6PDW - chains D and G of the 6 polymer chains in the assembly; structure by electron microscopy, 3.10 A resolution.

# Chain D
Protein: Membrane-spanning ATPase-like protein
Organism: Chaetomium thermophilum
UniProtKB: G0S654 (G0S654_CHATD); numbering as in UniProt (aligned over 31-411)
Amino-acid sequence (383 residues; row label = number of the first residue in the row):
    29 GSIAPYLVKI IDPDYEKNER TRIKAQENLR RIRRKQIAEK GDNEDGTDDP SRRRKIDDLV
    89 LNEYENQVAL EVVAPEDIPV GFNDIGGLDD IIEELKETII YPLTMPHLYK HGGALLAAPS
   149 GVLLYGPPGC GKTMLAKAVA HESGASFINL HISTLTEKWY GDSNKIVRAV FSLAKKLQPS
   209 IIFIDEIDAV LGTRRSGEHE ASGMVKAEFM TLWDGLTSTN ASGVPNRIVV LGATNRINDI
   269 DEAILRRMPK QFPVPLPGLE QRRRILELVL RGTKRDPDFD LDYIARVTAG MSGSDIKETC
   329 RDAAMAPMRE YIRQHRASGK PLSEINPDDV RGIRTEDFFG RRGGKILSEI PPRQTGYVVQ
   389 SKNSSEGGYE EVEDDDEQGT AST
Not modelled in the structure: 29-41, 65-85, 362-411
Construct notes: expression tag (29-30)
Metal / ion sites: Mg2+: T161, D213 (together with ADP, beryllium trifluoride)
Residues lining bound ligands:
  - ADP (adenosine-5'-diphosphate): D112, I113, G114, G115, L116, P155, P156, G157, C158, G159, K160, T161, M162, I293, V297, G321, S322, K325
  - beryllium trifluoride (BEF), molecule 1: P155, P156, G157, K160, T161, D213, E214, N263
  - beryllium trifluoride (BEF), molecule 2: M238, A271, R274, R275
Reported in the primary citation:
  - binding site for Unknown peptide (chain G): W187, Y188, H227
  - binding site for beryllium trifluoride: R274, R275
  - mutagenesis - W187A, Y188A, L244A, L244E: decreased growth
  - self-association interface (contacts with another copy of this molecule): V101, I106, P107

# Chain G
Protein: Unknown peptide
Organism: Escherichia coli
Amino-acid sequence (10 residues; numbered 1 to 10; the number before each row is that of its first residue; X marks 10 residues of unknown identity (built as UNK)):
     1 XXXXXXXXXX

# How chain D and chain G interact
Chain D residues in contact with chain G, 4 residues: K186, W187, Y188, H227

# Summary
No residue of chain D is in contact with chain G. Ligands of chain D: beryllium trifluoride and ADP. T161(D)
and D213(D) form the Mg2+ site. From the paper: a binding site for Unknown peptide (chain G) at W187(D),
Y188(D) and H227(D); W187A, Y188A and L244A of chain D, among others, reduce growth.
Here chain D is Membrane-spanning ATPase-like protein (Chaetomium thermophilum) and chain G is Unknown peptide
(Escherichia coli). Entry 6PDW (Msp1-substrate complex in closed conformation) was determined by electron
microscopy (same publication as 6PDY and 6PE0).
